5OC6 - chains A and C of the 3 polymer chains in the assembly; structure by X-ray diffraction, 3.20 A resolution.

# Chain A
Molecule: tRNA-dihydrouridine(20) synthase [NAD(P)+]-like
Organism: Homo sapiens
Notes: EC 1.3.1.-
Reference sequence: Q9NX74 (DUS2L_HUMAN); residue numbers follow UniProt; this construct covers 338-450
Chain sequence (120 residues; each row starts with the number of its first residue):
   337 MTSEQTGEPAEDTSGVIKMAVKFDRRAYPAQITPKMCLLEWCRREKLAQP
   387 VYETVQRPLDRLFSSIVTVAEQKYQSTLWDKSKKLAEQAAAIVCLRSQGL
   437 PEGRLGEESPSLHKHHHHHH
Disordered / not traced: 337-350, 441-456
Differences from the reference sequence: initiating methionine (337); expression tag (451-456)
Swiss-Prot annotation at these positions:
  - region (Interaction with tRNA): Gln-367 to Lys-371, Lys-420 to Gln-424
  - modified residue: Ser-445 (Phosphoserine)
  - mutagenesis: Arg-361 to Arg-362 (Decreased affinity for tRNA), Gln-367 (Q367A: Mildly decreased affinity for tRNA), Lys-371 (K371A: Strongly decreased affinity for tRNA), Met-372 (M372A: Mildly decreased affinity for tRNA), Arg-379 (R379A: Mildly decreased affinity for tRNA), Arg-397 (R397A: Mildly decreased affinity for tRNA), Lys-417 (K417A: Mildly decreased affinity for tRNA), Lys-419 (K419A: Decreased affinity for tRNA. Strongly decreased affinity for tRNA; when associated with A-420), Lys-420 (K420A: Decreased affinity for tRNA. Strongly decreased affinity for tRNA; when associated with A-419)
From the paper describing this entry:
  - binding site for the 11-nt RNA strand (chain C): Gln-367, Thr-369, Lys-371, Arg-397, Lys-417, Lys-420, Gln-424
  - binding site for the 11-nt RNA strand: Arg-362, Gln-367, Glu-376, Arg-379, Ser-418, Lys-419
  - mutagenesis - R362A: unchanged binding to tRNA
  - mutagenesis - R361A/R362A (6-fold), K419A/K420A (17-fold): decreased binding to tRNA
  - specificity-determining residues: Gln-367

# Chain C
Molecule: 11-nt RNA strand
Sequence (11 nucleotides; numbered 1 to 11; the number before each row is that of its first residue):
     1 CGAACUUCGCG

# How chain A and chain C interact
Pairs across the interface (12):
  Gln-367(A) / G2(C)  hydrogen bond to the base
  Gln-367(A) / A3(C)  hydrogen bond to the base
  Thr-369(A) / G2(C)  hydrogen bond to the sugar
  Thr-369(A) / A3(C)  sugar contact
  Lys-371(A) / G2(C)  salt bridge to the phosphate
  Met-372(A) / C1(C)  base contact
  Met-372(A) / G2(C)  sugar contact
  Leu-375(A) / C1(C)  sugar contact
  Lys-420(A) / A3(C)  phosphate contact
  Lys-420(A) / A4(C)  salt bridge to the phosphate
  Gln-424(A) / G2(C)  hydrogen bond to the phosphate
  Gln-424(A) / A3(C)  hydrogen bond to the phosphate
Interface residues without a listed pair, chain A (8 interface residues in all): Arg-397
Interface residues without a listed pair, chain C (5 interface residues in all): G11

# Summary
8 residues of chain A face 5 of chain C across their interface; the contacts include 5 hydrogen bonds and 2
salt bridges. Polar pairs include Gln-367(A)/G2(C), Gln-367(A)/A3(C) and Thr-369(A)/G2(C). From the paper: a
binding site for the 11-nt RNA strand (chain C) at Gln-367(A), Thr-369(A) and Lys-371(A) among others;
R361A/R362A and K419A/K420A of chain A reduce binding to tRNA.
Chain A is tRNA-dihydrouridine(20) synthase [NAD(P)+]-like (Homo sapiens) and chain C is an 11-nt RNA strand;
the structure, Crystal structure of human tRNA-dihydrouridine(20) synthase dsRBD in complex with a 22
nucleotide dsRNA, was determined by X-ray diffraction together with 5OC4 and 5OC5 from the same study.
